PDB entry 3C0W | X-ray diffraction, 2.20 A resolution | chains D and A of the 4 polymer chains in the assembly

[Chain D]
Molecule: 9-nt DNA strand
Sequence (9 nucleotides; row label = number of the first residue in the row):
    17 CCCTAGCGT
Ion coordination: Ca2+: DC17 (shared with Asp44(A), Asp144(A) of chain A; 1 residue of chain B); Na+: DC17 (shared with Asp44(A), Asp145(A) of chain A; 2 residues of chain B)

[Chain A]
Molecule: Intron-encoded endonuclease I-SceI
Source organism: Saccharomyces cerevisiae
Notes: EC 3.1.-.-
UniProt: P03882 (SCE1_YEAST); residues 1-235 here = UniProt positions 1-235
Chain sequence (235 residues; each row starts with the number of its first residue):
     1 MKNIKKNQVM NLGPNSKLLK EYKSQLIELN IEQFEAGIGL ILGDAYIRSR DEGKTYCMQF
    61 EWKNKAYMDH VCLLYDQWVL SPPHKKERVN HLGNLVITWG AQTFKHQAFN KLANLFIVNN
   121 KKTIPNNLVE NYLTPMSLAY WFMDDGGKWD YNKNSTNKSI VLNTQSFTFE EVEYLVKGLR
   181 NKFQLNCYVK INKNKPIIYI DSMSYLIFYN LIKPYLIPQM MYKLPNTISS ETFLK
Unresolved in the structure: 1-2, 226-235
Ion coordination: Ca2+ site 1: Gly43, Asp145 (shared with 1 residue of chain B); Ca2+ site 2: Asp44, Asp144 (shared with 1 residue of chain B; DC17(D) of chain D); Na+: Asp44, Asp145 (shared with 2 residues of chain B; DC17(D) of chain D)
Reported in the primary citation:
  - Ca2+ coordination: Gly43, Asp44, Asp144, Asp145
  - Na+ coordination: Asp44, Asp145
  - catalytic residues: Asp145
  - conformationally variable residues (loop rearrangement, side-chain flip): Asp44, Phe116 to Thr123, Asp145
  - binding site for the 9-nt DNA strand (chain D): Lys223
  - mutagenesis - K223A: decreased catalytic activity (citing earlier work)

[Chain D / chain A interface]
Pairs across the interface (14):
  DC17(D) - Asp44(A)  phosphate contact
  DC17(D) - Asp144(A)  phosphate contact
  DC17(D) - Asp145(A)  phosphate contact
  DC17(D) - Tyr151(A)  sugar contact
  DC17(D) - Asn163(A)  sugar contact
  DC17(D) - Gln165(A)  base contact
  DC17(D) - Asn192(A)  base contact
  DC17(D) - Lys223(A)  salt bridge to the phosphate
  DC18(D) - Tyr151(A)  base contact
  DC18(D) - Tyr222(A)  hydrogen bond to the phosphate
  DC18(D) - Lys223(A)  phosphate contact
  DC19(D) - Tyr151(A)  base contact
  DT20(D) - Asn152(A)  base contact
  DA21(D) - Asn152(A)  base contact
Other interface residues (no listed pair), chain A (11 interface residues in all): Gly146

[In short]
5 residues of chain D face 11 of chain A across their interface; the contacts include 1 hydrogen bond and 1
salt bridge. Among the polar pairs are DC18(D)-Tyr222(A) and DC17(D)-Lys223(A). Asp44(A), Asp144(A) and
DC17(D) form the Ca2+ site 2. From the paper: the catalytic residue Asp145(A); K223A of chain A reduces
catalytic activity.
Here chain D is a 9-nt DNA strand and chain A is Intron-encoded endonuclease I-SceI (Saccharomyces
cerevisiae). Entry 3C0W (I-SceI in complex with a bottom nicked DNA substrate) was determined by X-ray
diffraction, deposited together with 3C0X.
